PDB entry 3I9T | X-ray diffraction, 2.15 A resolution | chain A

== Chain A ==
Protein: Heme oxygenase 1
From: Rattus norvegicus
Notes: EC 1.14.99.3
Reference sequence: P06762 (HMOX1_RAT); numbering as in UniProt (aligned over 1-261)
Amino-acid sequence (263 residues; numbered 1 to 263; the number before each row is that of its first residue):
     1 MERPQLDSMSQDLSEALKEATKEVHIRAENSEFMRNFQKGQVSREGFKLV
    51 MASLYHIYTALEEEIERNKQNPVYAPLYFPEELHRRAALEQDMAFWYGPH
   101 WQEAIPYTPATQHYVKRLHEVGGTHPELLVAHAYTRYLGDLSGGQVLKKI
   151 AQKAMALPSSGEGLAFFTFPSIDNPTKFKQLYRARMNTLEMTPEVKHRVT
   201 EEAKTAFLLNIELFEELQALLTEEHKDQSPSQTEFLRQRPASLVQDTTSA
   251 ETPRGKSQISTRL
Unresolved in the structure: 1-10, 223-263
Construct notes: expression tag (262-263)
Ion coordination: heme Fe: His25 (together with (2S,3S)-1,4-dimercaptobutane-2,3-diol)
Small-molecule neighbours:
  - (2S,3S)-1,4-dimercaptobutane-2,3-diol (DTV): His25, Met34, Arg136, Gly139, Asp140, Ser142, Gly143, Gly144, Leu147, Phe214
  - heme (HEM): Lys18, His25, Ala28, Glu29, Met34, Gln38, Tyr134, Thr135, Arg136, Leu138, Gly139, Ser142, Gly143, Leu147, Arg183, Phe207, Asn210, Phe214
Swiss-Prot annotation at these positions:
  - binding site (heme b): Lys18, His25, Tyr134, Arg183
  - site: Asp140 (Important for catalytic activity)
  - modified residue (Phosphoserine): Ser229, Ser242

== Summary ==
Ligands of chain A: heme and (2S,3S)-1,4-dimercaptobutane-2,3-diol. Curated annotation (UniProt) lists 4 heme
b-binding residues.
Chain A is Heme oxygenase 1 (Rattus norvegicus); the structure, Crystal structure of the rat heme oxygenase
(HO-1) in complex with heme binding dithiothreitol (DTT), was determined by X-ray diffraction (same
publication as 3I8R and 3I9U).
